PDB entry 7KYP | X-ray diffraction, 2.90 A resolution | chains A and C of the 4 polymer chains in the assembly

== Chain A (and C) ==
Name: Manganese ABC transporter, ATP-binding protein
Source organism: Streptococcus pneumoniae serotype 2 (strain D39 / NCTC 7466)
Notes: chain C of this document is another copy of the same molecule, construct and numbering; everything in this record applies to it too
Reference sequence: A0A0H2ZNF3 (A0A0H2ZNF3_STRP2); residue numbers follow UniProt; this construct covers 1-240
Chain sequence (240 residues; row label = number of the first residue in the row):
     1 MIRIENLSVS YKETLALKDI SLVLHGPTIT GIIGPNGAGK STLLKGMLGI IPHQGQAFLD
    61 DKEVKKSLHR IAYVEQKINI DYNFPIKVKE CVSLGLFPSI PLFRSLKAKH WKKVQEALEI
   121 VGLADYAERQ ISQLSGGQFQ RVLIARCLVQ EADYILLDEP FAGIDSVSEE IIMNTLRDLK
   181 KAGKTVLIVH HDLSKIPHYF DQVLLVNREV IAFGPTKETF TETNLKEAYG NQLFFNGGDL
Not modelled in the structure: 237-240 (chain C: 233-240)

== Chain A / chain C interface ==
Residue-residue contacts (23):
  N36(A) - N36(C)
  D192(A) - Y229(C)
  D192(A) - G230(C)
  D192(A) - N231(C)  hydrogen bond
  L193(A) - Y229(C)  hydrogen bond (backbone-backbone)
  L193(A) - G230(C)
  S194(A) - G230(C)
  E222(A) - E222(C)
  Y229(A) - D192(C)
  Y229(A) - L193(C)  hydrogen bond (backbone-backbone)
  Y229(A) - Y229(C)  hydrophobic
  G230(A) - D192(C)
  G230(A) - L193(C)
  G230(A) - S194(C)
  N231(A) - D192(C)
  L233(A) - S194(C)
  L233(A) - K195(C)  hydrogen bond (backbone-backbone)
  F234(A) - L193(C)
  F234(A) - F220(C)  hydrophobic
  F234(A) - L225(C)  hydrophobic
  F235(A) - K195(C)
  F235(A) - P197(C)
  F235(A) - F220(C)
Other interface residues (no listed pair), chain A (12 interface residues in all): N236
Other interface residues (no listed pair), chain C (15 interface residues in all): I196, H198, Q232

== In short ==
12 residues of chain A and 15 residues of chain C are in contact, with 4 hydrogen bonds. Polar pairs include
D192(A)-N231(C), L193(A)-Y229(C) and L233(A)-K195(C).
Chain A and chain C are both Manganese ABC transporter, ATP-binding protein (Streptococcus pneumoniae serotype
2 (strain D39 / NCTC 7466)); the structure, PsaBC from Streptococcus pneumoniae in complex with Fab, was
determined by X-ray diffraction, deposited together with 7KYO.
